Entry 3GGA (X-ray diffraction, 2.50 A resolution); this record covers chains G and H.

[Chain G (and H)]
Name: V-1 protease
From: Human immunodeficiency virus 1
Notes: chain H of this document is another copy of the same molecule, construct and numbering; everything in this record applies to it too
UniProt: Q9Q2G8 (Q9Q2G8_9HIV1); numbering as in UniProt (aligned over 1-99)
Sequence (99 residues; numbered 1 to 99; the number before each row is that of its first residue):
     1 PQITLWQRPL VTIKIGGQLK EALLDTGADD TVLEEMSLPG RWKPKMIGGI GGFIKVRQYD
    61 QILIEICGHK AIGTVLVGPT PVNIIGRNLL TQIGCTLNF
Residues lining bound ligands: GGW (methyl [(1S,4S,5S,7S,10S)-4-benzyl-1,10-di-tert-butyl-5-hydroxy-2,9,12-trioxo-7-(4-pyridin-2-ylbenzyl)-13-oxa-3,8,11-triazatetradec-1-yl]carbamate): R8, L23, D25, G27, A28, D29, D30, V32, I47, G48, G49, I50, F53, P81, V82, I84

[Interface between chain G and chain H]
Residue-residue contacts - 93 pairs, chain G then chain H:
  P1(G) with L97(H); N98(H); F99(H), hydrogen bond (backbone-backbone)
  Q2(G) with T96(H); L97(H); N98(H), hydrogen bond
  I3(G) with T96(H); L97(H), hydrogen bond (backbone-backbone); F99(H), hydrophobic
  L5(G) with R87(H), hydrogen bond (backbone-side chain); L90(H), hydrophobic; T91(H); C95(H)
  W6(G) with R87(H), hydrogen bond (backbone-side chain); T91(H)
  Q7(G) with R87(H)
  R8(G) with D29(H), salt bridge; R87(H)
  P9(G) with T26(H); R87(H)
  L23(G) with G27(H)
  L24(G) with T26(H), hydrogen bond (backbone-side chain); L97(H), hydrophobic
  D25(G) with D25(H); T26(H); G27(H), hydrogen bond (side chain-backbone)
  T26(G) with L5(H); P9(H); L24(H), hydrogen bond (side chain-backbone); D25(H); T26(H), hydrogen bond (side chain-backbone); L97(H)
  G27(G) with L23(H); D25(H), hydrogen bond (backbone-side chain)
  D29(G) with R8(H), salt bridge
  G48(G) with I50(H)
  G49(G) with I50(H)
  I50(G) with G49(H); I50(H); G51(H), hydrogen bond (backbone-backbone); G52(H); I54(H), hydrophobic; T80(H); P81(H)
  G51(G) with G51(H); G52(H)
  G52(G) with I50(H); G51(H)
  I54(G) with I50(H)
  H69(G) with F99(H)
  T80(G) with I50(H)
  I84(G) with I50(H), hydrophobic
  R87(G) with L5(H), hydrogen bond (side chain-backbone); W6(H), hydrogen bond (side chain-backbone); Q7(H), hydrogen bond (side chain-backbone); R8(H); P9(H)
  T91(G) with L5(H); W6(H)
  Q92(G) with W6(H)
  I93(G) with F99(H)
  G94(G) with N98(H); F99(H)
  C95(G) with L5(H); L97(H), hydrophobic; N98(H); F99(H), hydrophobic
  T96(G) with Q2(H); I3(H); T96(H); L97(H); N98(H), hydrogen bond (backbone-backbone)
  L97(G) with P1(H); Q2(H); I3(H), hydrogen bond (backbone-backbone); L24(H), hydrophobic; T26(H); C95(H), hydrophobic; T96(H); L97(H), hydrophobic
  N98(G) with P1(H); Q2(H); G94(H); C95(H); T96(H), hydrogen bond (backbone-backbone); N98(H), hydrogen bond
  F99(G) with P1(H), hydrogen bond (backbone-backbone); I3(H), hydrophobic; L24(H), hydrophobic; H69(H); I93(H); G94(H); C95(H), hydrophobic
Interface residues without a listed pair, chain G (40 interface residues in all): T4, V32, I47, I66, C67, P81, L90
Interface residues without a listed pair, chain H (37 interface residues in all): T4, I47, I66, C67, I84

[Summary]
The interface between chain G and chain H involves 40 residues on one side and 37 on the other, with 19
hydrogen bonds and 2 salt bridges. Polar contacts include R8(G)-D29(H), Q2(G)-N98(H) and L5(G)-R87(H). Bound
to chain G: compound GGW.
Chain G and chain H are both V-1 protease (Human immunodeficiency virus 1); the structure, HIV Protease
inhibitors with pseudo-symmetric cores, was determined by X-ray diffraction, deposited together with 3S85,
3GGV and 3GGX.
